Entry 8ENL (electron microscopy, 2.37 A resolution); this record covers chains B and D of the 4 polymer chains in the assembly.

[Chain B (and D)]
Protein: Nitrogenase molybdenum-iron protein beta chain
Source organism: Azotobacter vinelandii
Notes: EC 1.18.6.1; chain D of this document is another copy of the same molecule, construct and numbering; everything in this record applies to it too
UniProt: P07329 (NIFK_AZOVI); numbering as in UniProt (aligned over 2-523)
Chain sequence (522 residues; each row starts with the number of its first residue):
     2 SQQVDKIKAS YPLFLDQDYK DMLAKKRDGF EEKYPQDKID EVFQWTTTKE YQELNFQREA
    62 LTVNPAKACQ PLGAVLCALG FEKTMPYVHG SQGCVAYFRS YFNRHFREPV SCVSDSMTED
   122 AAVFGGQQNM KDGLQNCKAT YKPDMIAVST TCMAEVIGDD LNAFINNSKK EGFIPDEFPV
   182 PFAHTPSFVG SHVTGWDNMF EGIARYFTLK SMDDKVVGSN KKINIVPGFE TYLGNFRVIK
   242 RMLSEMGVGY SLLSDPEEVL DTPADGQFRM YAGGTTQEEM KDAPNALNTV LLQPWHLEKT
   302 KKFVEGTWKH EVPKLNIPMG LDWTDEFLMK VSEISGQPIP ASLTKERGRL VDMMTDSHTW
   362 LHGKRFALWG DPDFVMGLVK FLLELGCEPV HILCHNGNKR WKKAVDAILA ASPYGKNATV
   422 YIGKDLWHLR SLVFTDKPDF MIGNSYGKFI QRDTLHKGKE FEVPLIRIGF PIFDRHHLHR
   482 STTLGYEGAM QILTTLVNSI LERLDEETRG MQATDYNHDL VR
UniProt features mapped onto this chain:
  - binding site ([8Fe-7S] cluster): Cys-70, Cys-95, Cys-153, Ser-188
Ion coordination: fe(8)-S(7) cluster Fe: Cys-70, Cys-95, Cys-153 (shared with 3 residues of chain A); Fe ion site 1: Arg-108, Glu-109 (shared with Asp-353(D), Asp-357(D) of chain D); Fe ion site 2: Asp-353, Asp-357 (shared with Arg-108(D), Glu-109(D) of chain D)
Residues lining bound ligands:
  - chapso (1N7): Tyr-35, Lys-39, Glu-42, Val-43, Trp-46
  - fe(8)-S(7) cluster (CLF): Cys-70, Pro-72, Ser-92, Gly-94, Cys-95, Tyr-98, Phe-99, Thr-152, Cys-153, Ser-188

[How chain B and chain D interact]
Residue-residue contacts (136; chain B residue first):
  Ser-11(B) / Tyr-517(D)  hydrogen bond (backbone-side chain)
  Ser-11(B) / Asn-518(D)  hydrogen bond
  Tyr-12(B) / Glu-508(D)
  Tyr-12(B) / Thr-509(D)
  Tyr-12(B) / Thr-515(D)
  Tyr-12(B) / Tyr-517(D)
  Tyr-12(B) / Asn-518(D)
  Phe-15(B) / Tyr-517(D)
  Leu-16(B) / Ala-514(D)
  Leu-16(B) / Thr-515(D)
  Lys-34(B) / Gln-513(D)  hydrogen bond
  Gln-37(B) / Gln-513(D)  hydrogen bond
  Arg-105(B) / Val-522(D)
  Arg-108(B) / Asp-357(D)
  Arg-108(B) / Arg-523(D)  hydrogen bond (side chain-backbone)
  Glu-109(B) / Asp-353(D)
  Arg-238(B) / Arg-350(D)
  Glu-259(B) / Lys-346(D)  salt bridge
  Glu-259(B) / Arg-350(D)  salt bridge
  Asp-262(B) / Arg-350(D)  salt bridge
  Pro-264(B) / Lys-346(D)
  Pro-264(B) / Gly-349(D)
  Pro-264(B) / Arg-350(D)
  Ala-265(B) / Gly-349(D)  hydrogen bond (backbone-backbone)
  Ala-265(B) / Val-352(D)
  Ala-265(B) / Asp-353(D)
  Lys-346(B) / Glu-259(D)  salt bridge
  Lys-346(B) / Pro-264(D)
  Gly-349(B) / Pro-264(D)
  Gly-349(B) / Ala-265(D)  hydrogen bond (backbone-backbone)
  Arg-350(B) / Arg-238(D)
  Arg-350(B) / Glu-259(D)  salt bridge
  Arg-350(B) / Asp-262(D)  salt bridge
  Arg-350(B) / Pro-264(D)
  Val-352(B) / Ala-265(D)
  Asp-353(B) / Glu-109(D)
  Asp-353(B) / Ala-265(D)
  Met-354(B) / His-478(D)
  Met-354(B) / Arg-481(D)
  Asp-357(B) / Arg-108(D)
  Asp-357(B) / His-477(D)
  Asp-357(B) / His-478(D)
  Ser-358(B) / His-477(D)  hydrogen bond
  Ser-358(B) / His-478(D)  hydrogen bond
  Trp-361(B) / His-477(D)
  Ser-446(B) / Leu-521(D)
  Tyr-447(B) / Leu-521(D)  hydrophobic
  Lys-449(B) / Asp-506(D)  salt bridge
  Lys-449(B) / His-519(D)
  Lys-449(B) / Asp-520(D)  hydrogen bond (side chain-backbone)
  Phe-450(B) / His-519(D)
  Phe-450(B) / Leu-521(D)  hydrophobic
  Gln-452(B) / Arg-510(D)
  Arg-453(B) / Arg-510(D)
  Arg-453(B) / Met-512(D)
  Arg-453(B) / Asp-516(D)
  Asp-454(B) / Met-512(D)
  Leu-456(B) / Arg-510(D)
  His-457(B) / Met-512(D)
  Glu-463(B) / Arg-510(D)
  Arg-468(B) / Asp-506(D)  salt bridge
  Phe-474(B) / Leu-521(D)
  Phe-474(B) / Val-522(D)
  Phe-474(B) / Arg-523(D)  hydrogen bond (backbone-backbone)
  Asp-475(B) / Leu-502(D)
  Asp-475(B) / Asp-506(D)
  Asp-475(B) / Leu-521(D)  hydrogen bond (backbone-backbone)
  Asp-475(B) / Arg-523(D)
  Arg-476(B) / Asn-499(D)
  Arg-476(B) / Leu-502(D)
  Arg-476(B) / Glu-503(D)  salt bridge
  Arg-476(B) / Asp-506(D)  salt bridge
  His-477(B) / Asp-357(D)
  His-477(B) / Ser-358(D)  hydrogen bond
  His-477(B) / Trp-361(D)
  His-477(B) / Thr-495(D)
  His-477(B) / Val-498(D)
  His-477(B) / Asn-499(D)  hydrogen bond (backbone-side chain)
  His-477(B) / Leu-502(D)
  His-477(B) / Arg-523(D)  hydrogen bond (side chain-backbone)
  His-478(B) / Met-354(D)
  His-478(B) / Asp-357(D)
  His-478(B) / Ser-358(D)  hydrogen bond
  His-478(B) / Leu-494(D)
  Leu-479(B) / Asn-499(D)
  Arg-481(B) / Met-354(D)
  Arg-481(B) / Met-491(D)
  Met-491(B) / Arg-481(D)
  Leu-494(B) / His-478(D)
  Thr-495(B) / His-477(D)
  Val-498(B) / His-477(D)
  Asn-499(B) / Arg-476(D)
  Asn-499(B) / His-477(D)  hydrogen bond (side chain-backbone)
  Asn-499(B) / Leu-479(D)
  Leu-502(B) / Asp-475(D)
  Leu-502(B) / Arg-476(D)
  Leu-502(B) / His-477(D)
  Glu-503(B) / Arg-476(D)  salt bridge
  Asp-506(B) / Lys-449(D)  salt bridge
  Asp-506(B) / Arg-468(D)  salt bridge
  Asp-506(B) / Asp-475(D)
  Asp-506(B) / Arg-476(D)  salt bridge
  Glu-508(B) / Tyr-12(D)
  Thr-509(B) / Tyr-12(D)
  Arg-510(B) / Gln-452(D)
  Arg-510(B) / Arg-453(D)
  Arg-510(B) / Leu-456(D)
  Arg-510(B) / Glu-463(D)
  Met-512(B) / Arg-453(D)
  Met-512(B) / Asp-454(D)
  Met-512(B) / His-457(D)
  Gln-513(B) / Lys-34(D)  hydrogen bond
  Gln-513(B) / Gln-37(D)  hydrogen bond
  Ala-514(B) / Leu-16(D)
  Thr-515(B) / Tyr-12(D)
  Thr-515(B) / Leu-16(D)
  Asp-516(B) / Arg-453(D)
  Tyr-517(B) / Ser-11(D)  hydrogen bond (side chain-backbone)
  Tyr-517(B) / Tyr-12(D)
  Tyr-517(B) / Phe-15(D)
  Tyr-517(B) / Leu-16(D)
  Asn-518(B) / Ser-11(D)  hydrogen bond
  Asn-518(B) / Tyr-12(D)
  His-519(B) / Lys-449(D)
  Asp-520(B) / Lys-449(D)  hydrogen bond (backbone-side chain)
  Leu-521(B) / Ser-446(D)
  Leu-521(B) / Tyr-447(D)  hydrophobic
  Leu-521(B) / Phe-450(D)  hydrophobic
  Leu-521(B) / Phe-474(D)
  Leu-521(B) / Asp-475(D)  hydrogen bond (backbone-backbone)
  Val-522(B) / Arg-105(D)
  Val-522(B) / Phe-474(D)
  Arg-523(B) / Arg-108(D)  hydrogen bond (backbone-side chain)
  Arg-523(B) / Phe-474(D)  hydrogen bond (backbone-backbone)
  Arg-523(B) / Asp-475(D)
  Arg-523(B) / His-477(D)  hydrogen bond (backbone-side chain)
Other interface residues (no listed pair), chain B (70 interface residues in all): Pro-13, Ile-40, Phe-44, Glu-258, Thr-263, Leu-505
Other interface residues (no listed pair), chain D (69 interface residues in all): Pro-13, Ile-40, Glu-258, Thr-263, Leu-505

[Summary]
The interface between chain B and chain D involves 70 residues on one side and 69 on the other; the contacts
include 26 hydrogen bonds and 14 salt bridges. Polar contacts include Glu-259(B)/Lys-346(D),
Glu-259(B)/Arg-350(D) and Asp-262(B)/Arg-350(D). Chain B binds fe(8)-S(7) cluster and chapso.
Chain B and chain D are both Nitrogenase molybdenum-iron protein beta chain (Azotobacter vinelandii); the
structure, CryoEM structure of the high pH turnover-inactivated nitrogenase MoFe-protein, was determined by
electron microscopy together with 8CRS, 8DBX, 8ENM, 8ENN and 8ENO from the same study.
